1T2K - chains E and B of the 6 polymer chains in the assembly; structure by X-ray diffraction, 3.00 A resolution.

# Chain E
Molecule: 31-nt DNA strand
Sequence (31 nucleotides; row label = number of the first residue in the row):
     1 TAAATGACAT AGGAAAACTG AAAGGGAGAA G

# Chain B
Protein: Interferon regulatory factor 3
From: Homo sapiens
Notes: fragment: N-terminal DNA binding domain
UniProtKB: Q14653 (IRF3_HUMAN); numbering as in UniProt (aligned over 1-112)
Chain sequence (112 residues; each row starts with the number of its first residue):
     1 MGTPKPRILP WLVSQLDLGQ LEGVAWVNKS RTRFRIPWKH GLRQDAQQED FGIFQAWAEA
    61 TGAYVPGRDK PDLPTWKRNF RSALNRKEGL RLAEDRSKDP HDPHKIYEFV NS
Unresolved in the structure: 1-3, 112
Curated features (UniProtKB/Swiss-Prot):
  - DNA-binding region: Lys5 to Asn111 (IRF tryptophan pentad repeat)
  - modified residue: Thr3 (Phosphothreonine), Ser14 (Phosphoserine), Thr75 (Phosphothreonine), Ser97 (Phosphoserine)
From the paper describing this entry:
  - binding site for the 31-nt DNA strand (chain E): His40, Leu42, Arg81, Arg86
  - specificity-determining residues: Leu42, Arg78, Arg86 (proposed by the authors, not directly observed)
  - binding site for the 31-nt DNA strand: Arg78
  - specificity-determining residues: Leu42

# Interface between chain E and chain B
Pairs across the interface - 19 pairs, chain E then chain B:
  DA17(E) with His40(B), sugar contact; Gly41(B), phosphate contact; Leu42(B), sugar contact; Pro74(B), phosphate contact
  DC18(E) with Lys39(B), phosphate contact; His40(B), sugar contact; Gly41(B), hydrogen bond to the phosphate; Phe51(B), phosphate contact; Pro74(B), phosphate contact; Lys77(B), salt bridge to the phosphate
  DT19(E) with Trp38(B), hydrogen bond to the phosphate; Arg81(B), salt bridge to the phosphate; Lys105(B), salt bridge to the phosphate
  DG20(E) with Arg81(B), salt bridge to the phosphate; Asn85(B), hydrogen bond to the phosphate
  DA21(E) with Arg86(B), base contact
  DA22(E) with Arg86(B), base contact
  DA27(E) with Lys5(B), hydrogen bond to the sugar
  DG28(E) with Lys5(B), salt bridge to the phosphate
Other interface residues (no listed pair), chain E (10 interface residues in all): DA15, DA16
Other interface residues (no listed pair), chain B (15 interface residues in all): Arg78, Ser97

# Summary
10 residues of chain E and 15 residues of chain B are in contact, with 4 hydrogen bonds and 5 salt bridges.
Polar contacts include DA27(E)-Lys5(B), DC18(E)-Gly41(B) and DT19(E)-Trp38(B). The paper reports a binding
site for the 31-nt DNA strand (chain E) at His40(B), Leu42(B) and Arg81(B) among others; a binding site for
the 31-nt DNA strand at Arg78(B).
Here chain E is a 31-nt DNA strand and chain B is Interferon regulatory factor 3 (Homo sapiens). Entry 1T2K
(Structure Of The DNA Binding Domains Of IRF3, ATF-2 and Jun Bound To DNA) was determined by X-ray
diffraction.
